3ZFG - chains A and C of the 4 polymer chains in the assembly; structure by X-ray diffraction, 3.20 A resolution.

# Chain A
Molecule: VP1
Organism: Human enterovirus 71
UniProtKB: A9X4C2 (A9X4C2_9ENTO); residues 1-298 here correspond to UniProt positions 566-863 (UniProt number = residue number + 565)
Chain sequence (298 residues; row label = number of the first residue in the row):
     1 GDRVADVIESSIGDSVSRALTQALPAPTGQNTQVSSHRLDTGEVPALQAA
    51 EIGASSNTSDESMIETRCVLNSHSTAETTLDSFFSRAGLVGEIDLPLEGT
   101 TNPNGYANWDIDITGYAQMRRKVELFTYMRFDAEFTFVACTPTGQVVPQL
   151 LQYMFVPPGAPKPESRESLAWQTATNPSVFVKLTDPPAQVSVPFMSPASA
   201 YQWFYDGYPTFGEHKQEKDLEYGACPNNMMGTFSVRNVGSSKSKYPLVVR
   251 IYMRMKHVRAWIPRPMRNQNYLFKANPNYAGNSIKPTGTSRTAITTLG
Disordered / not traced: 1
Residues lining bound ligands: compound iv (W71; 5-(7-(4-(4,5-dihydro-2-oxazolyl)phenoxy)heptyl)-3-methyl isoxazole): I111, D112, I113, T114, F135, F137, M154, F155, P177, V179, V190, V192, Y201, Q202, W203, N228, M230, F233, A275
Reported in the primary citation:
  - binding site for compound iv: V192

# Chain C
Molecule: VP3
Organism: Human enterovirus 71
UniProtKB: A9X4C2 (A9X4C2_9ENTO); residues 1-242 here correspond to UniProt positions 324-565 (UniProt number = residue number + 323)
Chain sequence (242 residues; numbered 1 to 242; the number before each row is that of its first residue):
     1 GFPTEPKPGTNQFLTTDDGVSAPILPNFHPTPCIHIPGEVRNLLELCQVE
    51 TILEVNNVPTNATSLMERLRFPVSAQAGKGELCAVFRADPGRDGPWQSTM
   101 LGQLCGYYTQWSGSLEVTFMFTGSFMATGKMLIAYTPPGGPLPKDRATAM
   151 LGTHVIWDFGLQSSVTLVIPWISNTHYRAHARDGVFDYYTTGLVSIWYQT
   201 NYVVPIGAPNTAYIIALAAAQKNFTMKLCKDTSHILQTASIQ

# Chain A / chain C interface
Pairs across the interface (171):
  A23(A) - R41(C)
  G29(A) - T225(C)
  Q30(A) - K222(C)  hydrogen bond (backbone-backbone)
  Q30(A) - N223(C)
  T32(A) - N223(C)
  A46(A) - V165(C)
  A46(A) - T166(C)  hydrogen bond (backbone-backbone)
  L47(A) - Q162(C)
  L47(A) - S164(C)
  Q48(A) - Q162(C)
  Q48(A) - S163(C)
  Q48(A) - S164(C)  hydrogen bond (backbone-backbone)
  Q48(A) - T166(C)
  A49(A) - S163(C)
  A49(A) - S164(C)
  A50(A) - M120(C)  hydrophobic
  A50(A) - S163(C)
  A50(A) - S164(C)  hydrogen bond (backbone-side chain)
  A50(A) - L217(C)  hydrophobic
  E51(A) - M120(C)
  E51(A) - S163(C)  hydrogen bond
  S55(A) - Q48(C)  hydrogen bond (side chain-backbone)
  S55(A) - V49(C)
  S55(A) - E50(C)  hydrogen bond (side chain-backbone)
  S56(A) - E50(C)  hydrogen bond (backbone-side chain)
  S56(A) - E116(C)
  S56(A) - T118(C)
  S56(A) - T166(C)  hydrogen bond
  T58(A) - T166(C)
  T58(A) - Q221(C)  hydrogen bond (backbone-side chain)
  S59(A) - Q221(C)
  D60(A) - S114(C)  hydrogen bond
  D60(A) - V168(C)
  D60(A) - Q221(C)  hydrogen bond
  D60(A) - N223(C)  hydrogen bond
  M63(A) - T166(C)
  M63(A) - V168(C)  hydrophobic
  I64(A) - T153(C)
  I64(A) - P170(C)  hydrophobic
  N71(A) - N223(C)  hydrogen bond (side chain-backbone)
  H73(A) - S112(C)  hydrogen bond
  H73(A) - H176(C)  hydrogen bond
  H73(A) - Y177(C)
  H73(A) - T225(C)
  S74(A) - T225(C)
  T75(A) - N42(C)  hydrogen bond (backbone-side chain)
  T75(A) - L44(C)
  T75(A) - T225(C)
  E77(A) - Y108(C)  hydrogen bond (backbone-side chain)
  E77(A) - K227(C)
  E77(A) - L228(C)  hydrogen bond (side chain-backbone)
  E77(A) - C229(C)  hydrogen bond (side chain-backbone)
  T78(A) - N42(C)
  T78(A) - L43(C)  hydrogen bond (backbone-backbone)
  T78(A) - L44(C)
  T78(A) - Y108(C)
  T78(A) - M226(C)
  T79(A) - R41(C)
  T79(A) - N42(C)
  L80(A) - V40(C)
  L80(A) - R41(C)
  F83(A) - L43(C)  hydrophobic
  F83(A) - Y107(C)  hydrophobic
  F83(A) - Y108(C)
  R86(A) - T16(C)
  R86(A) - C229(C)  hydrogen bond
  A87(A) - F13(C)  hydrophobic
  A87(A) - T15(C)  hydrogen bond (backbone-backbone)
  G115(A) - I241(C)
  A117(A) - Q237(C)
  Q118(A) - D231(C)
  R120(A) - I241(C)
  R121(A) - Q103(C)  hydrogen bond
  R121(A) - Y107(C)
  R121(A) - T232(C)
  R121(A) - I235(C)
  K122(A) - Y107(C)
  F126(A) - V40(C)  hydrophobic
  F126(A) - L43(C)  hydrophobic
  R130(A) - P30(C)
  R130(A) - T31(C)  hydrogen bond (side chain-backbone)
  R130(A) - P32(C)
  R130(A) - C33(C)
  E134(A) - G19(C)
  E134(A) - S21(C)  hydrogen bond
  T136(A) - F13(C)
  P177(A) - I24(C)
  P186(A) - N11(C)
  P187(A) - F13(C)  hydrophobic
  Q189(A) - V20(C)
  Q189(A) - S21(C)
  V190(A) - S21(C)
  V190(A) - A22(C)
  V190(A) - I24(C)  hydrophobic
  S191(A) - S21(C)
  S191(A) - A22(C)  hydrogen bond (backbone-backbone)
  S191(A) - P23(C)
  S191(A) - I24(C)  hydrogen bond (backbone-backbone)
  V192(A) - I24(C)  hydrophobic
  P193(A) - F28(C)  hydrophobic
  F194(A) - F28(C)
  F194(A) - P30(C)
  M195(A) - L25(C)  hydrophobic
  M195(A) - F28(C)  hydrophobic
  S196(A) - T31(C)  hydrogen bond (backbone-side chain)
  P197(A) - T31(C)
  A198(A) - T31(C)
  S199(A) - P32(C)  hydrogen bond (side chain-backbone)
  S199(A) - C33(C)
  S199(A) - I34(C)  hydrogen bond (side chain-backbone)
  R254(A) - D17(C)  hydrogen bond (side chain-backbone)
  R254(A) - D18(C)  salt bridge
  R254(A) - G19(C)  hydrogen bond (side chain-backbone)
  R259(A) - C33(C)
  R259(A) - E39(C)  salt bridge
  A260(A) - E39(C)
  A260(A) - V40(C)  hydrogen bond (backbone-backbone)
  W261(A) - I36(C)
  W261(A) - P37(C)
  W261(A) - G38(C)
  W261(A) - E39(C)
  I262(A) - P37(C)
  I262(A) - G38(C)  hydrogen bond (backbone-backbone)
  P263(A) - V40(C)
  P263(A) - L46(C)  hydrophobic
  R264(A) - M100(C)
  M266(A) - Q103(C)
  M266(A) - Y107(C)  hydrophobic
  Q269(A) - Q237(C)
  N270(A) - L236(C)
  N270(A) - Q237(C)
  N270(A) - T238(C)
  Y271(A) - Q237(C)
  Y271(A) - I241(C)  hydrophobic
  L272(A) - I241(C)
  L272(A) - Q242(C)  hydrogen bond (backbone-backbone)
  F273(A) - I241(C)
  F273(A) - Q242(C)
  K274(A) - I241(C)
  K274(A) - Q242(C)  hydrogen bond (backbone-backbone)
  I284(A) - L65(C)
  P286(A) - L65(C)  hydrophobic
  P286(A) - R68(C)
  T287(A) - E54(C)
  T287(A) - Q97(C)
  T287(A) - S98(C)
  G288(A) - R68(C)
  G288(A) - Q97(C)
  T289(A) - N57(C)  hydrogen bond (backbone-side chain)
  T289(A) - R68(C)  hydrogen bond (backbone-side chain)
  T289(A) - D93(C)
  T289(A) - G94(C)
  T289(A) - Q97(C)  hydrogen bond (backbone-side chain)
  S290(A) - N57(C)
  S290(A) - T60(C)
  S290(A) - R68(C)  hydrogen bond
  R291(A) - V55(C)  hydrogen bond (side chain-backbone)
  R291(A) - N57(C)  hydrogen bond (backbone-backbone)
  R291(A) - V58(C)
  R291(A) - V85(C)  hydrogen bond (side chain-backbone)
  T292(A) - V58(C)
  A293(A) - V58(C)
  I294(A) - V55(C)
  I294(A) - N56(C)
  I294(A) - V58(C)
  I294(A) - C83(C)
  I294(A) - A84(C)
  I294(A) - V85(C)  hydrogen bond (backbone-backbone)
  T295(A) - L82(C)
  T295(A) - C83(C)
  L297(A) - L193(C)  hydrophobic
Other interface residues (no listed pair), chain A (88 interface residues in all): S17, A54, T114, L125, Y128, V138, Y252, K256, P265, R267
Other interface residues (no listed pair), chain C (93 interface residues in all): H35, P72, F86, R87, P95, L104, L142, V155

# Summary
88 residues of chain A and 93 residues of chain C are in contact; the contacts include 45 hydrogen bonds and 2
salt bridges. Polar pairs include R254(A)-D18(C), R259(A)-E39(C) and A50(A)-S164(C). Compound iv is bound
between chain A and chain C. From the paper: a binding site for compound iv at V192(A).
Here chain A is VP1 and chain C is VP3, both from Human enterovirus 71. Entry 3ZFG (Human enterovirus 71 in
complex with capsid binding inhibitor WIN51711) was determined by X-ray diffraction together with 3ZFE and
3ZFF from the same study.
